2JDU - chains A and B of the 4 polymer chains in the assembly; structure by X-ray diffraction, 1.50 A resolution.

Chain A (and B):
Molecule: Fucose-binding lectin pa-iil
Source organism: Pseudomonas aeruginosa
Notes: chain B of this document is another copy of the same molecule, construct and numbering; everything in this record applies to it too
Reference sequence: Q9HYN5 (Q9HYN5_PSEAE); residues 0-114 here correspond to UniProt positions 1-115 (UniProt number = residue number + 1)
Amino-acid sequence (115 residues; numbered 0 to 114; the number before each row is that of its first residue; numbering starts at 0):
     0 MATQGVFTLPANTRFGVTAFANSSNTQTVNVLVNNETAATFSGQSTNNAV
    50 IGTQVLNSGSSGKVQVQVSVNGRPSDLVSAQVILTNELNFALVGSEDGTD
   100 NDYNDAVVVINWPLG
Unresolved in the structure: 0
Construct notes: engineered mutation N24 (Gly25 in Q9HYN5)
What the authors report for this chain:
  - binding site for methyl alpha-L-fucopyranoside: S23, T45, D99, G114
  - contacts within the chain: S22-D96 (hydrogen bond)
  - mutagenesis - G24N: unchanged binding to Me-alpha-Gal

Interface between chain A and chain B:
Pairs across the interface (56; chain A residue first):
  R13(A) with T45(B), hydrogen bond (side chain-backbone); N46(B), hydrogen bond
  G15(A) with N47(B)
  T17(A) with F19(B)
  F19(A) with T17(B)
  N21(A) with L113(B); G114(B), hydrogen bond (side chain-backbone)
  T45(A) with R13(B), hydrogen bond (backbone-side chain); G114(B)
  N46(A) with R13(B), hydrogen bond; V54(B)
  N47(A) with G15(B); N110(B), hydrogen bond; L113(B)
  V49(A) with T52(B)
  V54(A) with N46(B)
  V77(A) with L83(B), hydrophobic; T84(B)
  S78(A) with L83(B)
  A79(A) with L83(B), hydrophobic
  V81(A) with V81(B), hydrophobic; L91(B), hydrophobic
  L83(A) with V77(B), hydrophobic; S78(B); A79(B), hydrophobic
  T84(A) with Y102(B)
  E86(A) with N100(B); D101(B)
  L87(A) with G93(B); D101(B); Y102(B)
  F89(A) with L91(B), hydrophobic; V106(B), hydrophobic
  L91(A) with F89(B), hydrophobic
  G93(A) with L87(B)
  N100(A) with E86(B)
  D101(A) with E86(B); L87(B); P112(B)
  Y102(A) with T84(B); L87(B)
  N103(A) with L87(B); P112(B), hydrogen bond (side chain-backbone); L113(B); G114(B), hydrogen bond (side chain-backbone)
  V106(A) with F89(B), hydrophobic
  V108(A) with F89(B), hydrophobic
  N110(A) with N47(B), hydrogen bond
  P112(A) with D101(B); N103(B), hydrogen bond (backbone-side chain)
  L113(A) with N21(B); N47(B); N103(B)
  G114(A) with N21(B), hydrogen bond (backbone-side chain); T45(B); N103(B), hydrogen bond (backbone-side chain)
Interface residues without a listed pair, chain A (34 interface residues in all): S22, T52, V92
Interface residues without a listed pair, chain B (33 interface residues in all): V49, V92, V108

Summary:
Chain A and chain B form an interface of 34 and 33 residues respectively, with 12 hydrogen bonds. Among the
polar pairs are R13(A)-T45(B), R13(A)-N46(B) and N21(A)-G114(B). From the paper: a binding site for methyl
alpha-L-fucopyranoside at S23(A), T45(A) and D99(A) among others; G24N of chain A leaves binding to
Me-alpha-Gal unchanged.
Chain A and chain B are both Fucose-binding lectin pa-iil (Pseudomonas aeruginosa); the structure, Mutant
(G24N) of Pseudomonas aeruginosa lectin II (PA-IIL) complexed with methyl-a-L-fucopyranoside, was determined
by X-ray diffraction together with 2JDM, 2JDN, 2JDP and 2JDY from the same study.
